4MD0 - chains A and C of the 3 polymer chains in the assembly; structure by X-ray diffraction, 2.19 A resolution.

[Chain A]
Protein: HLA class II histocompatibility antigen, DR alpha chain
Source organism: Homo sapiens
Notes: fragment: Extracellular Domain
Reference sequence: P01903 (DRA_HUMAN); residues 1-181 here correspond to UniProt positions 26-206 (UniProt number = residue number + 25)
Amino-acid sequence (189 residues; each row starts with the number of its first residue):
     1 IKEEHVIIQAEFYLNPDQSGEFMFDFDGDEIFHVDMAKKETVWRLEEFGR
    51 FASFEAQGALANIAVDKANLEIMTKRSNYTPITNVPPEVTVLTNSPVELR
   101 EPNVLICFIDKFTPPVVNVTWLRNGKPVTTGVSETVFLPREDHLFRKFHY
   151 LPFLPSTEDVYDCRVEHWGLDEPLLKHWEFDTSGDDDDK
Disordered / not traced: 1-2, 182-189
Construct notes: expression tag (182-189)
Disulfide bonds: C107-C163
Covalently attached groups: N-acetylglucosamine (NAG) linked to N78, N118
Swiss-Prot annotation at these positions:
  - region: E179 to D181 (Connecting peptide)
  - site: Q9 (Self- and pathogen-derived peptide antigen), G49 (Self-peptide antigen), F51 (Self- and pathogen-derived peptide antigen), A52 (Self-peptide antigen), S53 (Self- and pathogen-derived peptide antigen), E55 (Pathogen-derived peptide antigen), N62 (Self- and pathogen-derived peptide antigen), N69 (Pathogen-derived peptide antigen), R76 (Self- and pathogen-derived peptide antigen)
  - glycosylation (N-linked (GlcNAc...) asparagine): N78, N118

[Chain C]
Protein: Citrullinated Vimentin
Reference sequence: P08670 (VIME_HUMAN); residues 1-13 here correspond to UniProt positions 59-71 (UniProt number = residue number + 58)
Amino-acid sequence (13 residues; numbered 1 to 13; the number before each row is that of its first residue):
     1 GVYATRSSAVRLR
Modified residues: R6 (citrulline; CIR); R11 (citrulline; CIR); R13 (citrulline; CIR)
Swiss-Prot annotation at these positions:
  - modified residue: Y3 (Phosphotyrosine), S8 (Phosphoserine)

[How chain A and chain C interact]
Pairs across the interface - 32 pairs, chain A then chain C:
  Q9(A) - T5(C)
  Q9(A) - R6(C)  hydrogen bond (side chain-backbone)
  E11(A) - S8(C)  hydrogen bond
  F22(A) - T5(C)
  F24(A) - A4(C)
  I31(A) - Y3(C)
  F32(A) - Y3(C)  hydrophobic
  W43(A) - Y3(C)  hydrophobic
  F51(A) - G1(C)
  A52(A) - G1(C)
  A52(A) - Y3(C)  hydrophobic
  S53(A) - G1(C)  hydrogen bond (backbone-backbone)
  S53(A) - V2(C)
  S53(A) - Y3(C)  hydrogen bond (backbone-backbone)
  F54(A) - Y3(C)
  F54(A) - T5(C)
  N62(A) - T5(C)
  N62(A) - R6(C)  hydrogen bond (side chain-backbone)
  N62(A) - S7(C)
  N62(A) - S8(C)  hydrogen bond (side chain-backbone)
  V65(A) - S8(C)
  V65(A) - A9(C)
  D66(A) - S8(C)  hydrogen bond
  A68(A) - R13(C)
  N69(A) - A9(C)  hydrogen bond (side chain-backbone)
  N69(A) - V10(C)
  N69(A) - R11(C)  hydrogen bond (side chain-backbone)
  I72(A) - R11(C)
  I72(A) - L12(C)
  I72(A) - R13(C)
  M73(A) - R11(C)
  R76(A) - R11(C)
Interface residues without a listed pair, chain A (20 interface residues in all): G58

[Overview]
20 residues of chain A and 13 residues of chain C are in contact; the contacts include 9 hydrogen bonds. Among
the polar pairs are Q9(A)-R6(C), E11(A)-S8(C) and N62(A)-R6(C). N-acetylglucosamine is covalently linked to
N78(A) and N118(A).
Here chain A is HLA class II histocompatibility antigen, DR alpha chain (Homo sapiens) and chain C is
Citrullinated Vimentin. Entry 4MD0 (Immune Receptor) was determined by X-ray diffraction, deposited together
with 4MCY, 4MCZ, 4MD4, 4MD5, 4MDI and 4MDJ.
